5ZUL - chains E and F of the 6 polymer chains in the assembly; structure by X-ray diffraction, 3.75 A resolution.

# Chain E (and F)
Molecule: Small heat shock protein
Organism: Mycobacterium marinum M
Notes: chain F of this document is another copy of the same molecule, construct and numbering; everything in this record applies to it too
UniProt: B2HF11 (B2HF11_MYCMM); residue numbers follow UniProt; this construct covers 1-149
Sequence (149 residues; each row starts with the number of its first residue):
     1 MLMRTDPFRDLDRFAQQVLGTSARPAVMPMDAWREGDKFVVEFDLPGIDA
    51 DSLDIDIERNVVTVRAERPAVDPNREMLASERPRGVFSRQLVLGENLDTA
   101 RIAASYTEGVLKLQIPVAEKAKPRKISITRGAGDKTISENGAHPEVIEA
Unresolved in the structure: 1-21, 69-73, 118-149 (chain F: 1-17, 129-149)

# Chain E / chain F interface
Pairs across the interface - 42 pairs, chain E then chain F:
  Pro29(E) - Glu81(F)
  Met30(E) - Ala79(F)  hydrophobic
  Met30(E) - Glu81(F)  hydrogen bond (backbone-backbone)
  Met30(E) - Arg82(F)
  Asp31(E) - Met77(F)
  Asp31(E) - Ala79(F)
  Asp31(E) - Ser80(F)
  Asp31(E) - Glu81(F)  hydrogen bond (side chain-backbone)
  Asp31(E) - Arg82(F)  hydrogen bond (side chain-backbone)
  Asp31(E) - Arg84(F)  salt bridge
  Ala32(E) - Met77(F)
  Ala32(E) - Leu78(F)  hydrogen bond (backbone-backbone)
  Ala32(E) - Ala79(F)  hydrogen bond (backbone-backbone)
  Trp33(E) - Met77(F)  hydrophobic
  Glu42(E) - Arg82(F)
  Asp44(E) - Arg68(F)  salt bridge
  Asp44(E) - Arg82(F)  salt bridge
  Pro46(E) - Glu108(F)
  Pro46(E) - Gly109(F)
  Gly47(E) - Glu108(F)  hydrogen bond (backbone-backbone)
  Met77(E) - Ala32(F)
  Met77(E) - Trp33(F)  hydrophobic
  Leu78(E) - Ala32(F)  hydrogen bond (backbone-backbone)
  Ala79(E) - Asp31(F)
  Ala79(E) - Ala32(F)  hydrogen bond (backbone-backbone)
  Glu81(E) - Met28(F)
  Glu81(E) - Pro29(F)
  Glu81(E) - Met30(F)  hydrogen bond (backbone-backbone)
  Arg82(E) - Pro29(F)
  Arg82(E) - Met30(F)
  Arg82(E) - Asp31(F)
  Arg82(E) - Glu42(F)
  Tyr106(E) - Glu108(F)
  Glu108(E) - Pro46(F)
  Glu108(E) - Gly47(F)  hydrogen bond (backbone-backbone)
  Glu108(E) - Tyr106(F)
  Glu108(E) - Glu108(F)
  Glu108(E) - Gly109(F)
  Gly109(E) - Pro46(F)
  Gly109(E) - Glu108(F)
  Gly109(E) - Gly109(F)
  Val110(E) - Gly47(F)
Other interface residues (no listed pair), chain E (21 interface residues in all): Met28, Ser80, Pro83
Other interface residues (no listed pair), chain F (22 interface residues in all): Asp44, Pro83

# Summary
Chain E and chain F form an interface of 21 and 22 residues respectively; the contacts include 10 hydrogen
bonds and 3 salt bridges. Polar contacts include Asp31(E)-Arg84(F), Asp44(E)-Arg68(F) and Asp44(E)-Arg82(F).
Chain E and chain F are both Small heat shock protein (Mycobacterium marinum M); the structure, Small heat
shock protein from Mycobacterium marinum M : Form-3, was determined by X-ray diffraction, deposited together
with 5ZS3 and 5ZS6.
